PDB entry 7APK | electron microscopy, 3.30 A resolution | chains I and O of the 30 polymer chains in the assembly

Chain I:
Name: THO complex subunit 1
From: Homo sapiens
UniProtKB: Q96FV9 (THOC1_HUMAN); residues 2-657 here = UniProt positions 2-657
Amino-acid sequence (711 residues; numbered -53 to 657; the number before each row is that of its first residue; numbers below 1 keep their minus sign (Met-53 is residue -53)):
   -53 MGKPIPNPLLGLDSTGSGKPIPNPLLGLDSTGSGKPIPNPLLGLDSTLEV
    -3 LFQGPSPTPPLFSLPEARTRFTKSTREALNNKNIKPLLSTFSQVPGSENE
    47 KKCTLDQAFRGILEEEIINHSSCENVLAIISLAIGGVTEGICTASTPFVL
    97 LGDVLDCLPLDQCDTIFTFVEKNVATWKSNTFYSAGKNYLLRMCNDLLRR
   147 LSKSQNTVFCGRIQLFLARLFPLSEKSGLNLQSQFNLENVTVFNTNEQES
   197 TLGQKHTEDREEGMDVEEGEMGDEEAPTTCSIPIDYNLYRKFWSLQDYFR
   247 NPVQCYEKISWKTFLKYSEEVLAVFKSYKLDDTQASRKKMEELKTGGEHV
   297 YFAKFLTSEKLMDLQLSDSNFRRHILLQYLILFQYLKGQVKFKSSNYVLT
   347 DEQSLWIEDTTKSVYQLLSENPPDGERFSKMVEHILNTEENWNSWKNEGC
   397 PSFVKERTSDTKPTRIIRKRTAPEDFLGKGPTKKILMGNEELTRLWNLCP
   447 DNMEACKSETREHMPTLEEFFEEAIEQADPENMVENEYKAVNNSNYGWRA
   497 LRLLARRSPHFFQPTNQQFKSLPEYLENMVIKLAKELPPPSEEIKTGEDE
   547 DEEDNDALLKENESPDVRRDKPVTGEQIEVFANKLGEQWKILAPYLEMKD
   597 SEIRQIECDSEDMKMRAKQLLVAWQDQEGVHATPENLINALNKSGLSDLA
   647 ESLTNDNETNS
Disordered / not traced: -53 to 9, 23-28, 39-43, 66-69, 85-90, 124-132, 168-226, 279-284, 290-295, 335-341, 393-657
Differences from the reference sequence: initiating methionine (-53); expression tag (-52 to 1)
UniProt features mapped onto this chain:
  - region: Lys133 to Phe167 (Dock domain)
  - motif: Arg414 to Lys430 (Nuclear localization signal)
  - modified residue: Ser2 (Phosphoserine), Thr4 (Phosphothreonine), Lys133 (N6-acetyllysine), Lys300 (N6-acetyllysine), Ser537 (Phosphoserine), Thr542 (Phosphothreonine), Ser560 (Phosphoserine)
  - cross-link (Glycyl lysine isopeptide (Lys-Gly)): Lys31 (interchain with G-Cter in SUMO2), Lys408 (interchain with G-Cter in SUMO2), Lys580 (interchain with G-Cter in SUMO2), Lys595 (interchain with G-Cter in SUMO1)
  - natural variant: Leu183 (L183V: In DFNA86)
  - mutagenesis: Leu617 (L617P: Loss of ability to induce apoptosis. Interferes with normal response of SaOS-2 cells to radiation), Trp620 (W620P/R: Loss of ability to induce apoptosis. Interferes with normal response of SaOS-2 cells to radiation)

Chain O:
Name: THO complex subunit 7 homolog
From: Homo sapiens
UniProtKB: Q6I9Y2 (THOC7_HUMAN); numbering as in UniProt (aligned over 1-204)
Amino-acid sequence (204 residues; row label = number of the first residue in the row):
     1 MGAVTDDEVIRKRLLIDGDGAGDDRRINLLVKSFIKWCNSGSQEEGYSQY
    51 QRMLSTLSQCEFSMGKTLLVYDMNLREMENYEKIYKEIECSIAGAHEKIA
   101 ECKKQILQAKRIRKNRQEYDALAKVIQHHPDRHETLKELEALGKELEHLS
   151 HIKESVEDKLELRRKQFHVLLSTIHELQQTLENDEKLSEVEEAQEASMET
   201 DPKP
Disordered / not traced: 1-20, 40-45, 182-204
UniProt features mapped onto this chain:
  - modified residue: Gly2 (N-acetylglycine), Thr5 (Phosphothreonine), Lys36 (N6-acetyllysine)

How chain I and chain O interact:
Pairs across the interface (25; chain I residue first):
  Leu10(I) with Tyr47(O); Gln51(O); Leu54(O), hydrophobic
  Arg14(I) with Ser58(O)
  Gln53(I) with Ser55(O), hydrogen bond; Ser58(O), hydrogen bond; Gln59(O)
  Arg56(I) with Gln59(O); Phe62(O)
  Glu60(I) with Phe62(O); Gly65(O)
  Ile63(I) with Leu69(O), hydrophobic
  Asp99(I) with Phe62(O); Lys66(O)
  Asp102(I) with Lys66(O), salt bridge; Val70(O); Met73(O)
  Cys103(I) with Leu69(O), hydrophobic; Met73(O)
  Leu104(I) with Met73(O)
  Pro105(I) with Met73(O); Glu77(O)
  Arg146(I) with Met73(O); Glu77(O), salt bridge
  Gln151(I) with Ile84(O)
Interface residues without a listed pair, chain I (15 interface residues in all): Glu46, Ile64
Interface residues without a listed pair, chain O (17 interface residues in all): Arg76, Asn80, Ile88

Summary:
15 residues of chain I face 17 of chain O across their interface, with 2 hydrogen bonds and 2 salt bridges.
Polar pairs include Asp102(I)-Lys66(O), Arg146(I)-Glu77(O) and Gln53(I)-Ser55(O). Curated annotation (UniProt)
lists 2 mutagenesis sites on chain I.
Here chain I is THO complex subunit 1 and chain O is THO complex subunit 7 homolog, both from Homo sapiens.
Entry 7APK (Structure of the human THO - UAP56 complex) was determined by electron microscopy.
